Entry 9DB1 (electron microscopy, 3.20 A resolution); this record covers chain A.

[Chain A]
Protein: Spike glycoprotein
Source organism: Feline coronavirus
Notes: fragment: long (residues 2-1398)
Sequence (1472 residues; row label = number of the first residue in the row; numbers below 1 keep their minus sign (Met-13 is residue -13)):
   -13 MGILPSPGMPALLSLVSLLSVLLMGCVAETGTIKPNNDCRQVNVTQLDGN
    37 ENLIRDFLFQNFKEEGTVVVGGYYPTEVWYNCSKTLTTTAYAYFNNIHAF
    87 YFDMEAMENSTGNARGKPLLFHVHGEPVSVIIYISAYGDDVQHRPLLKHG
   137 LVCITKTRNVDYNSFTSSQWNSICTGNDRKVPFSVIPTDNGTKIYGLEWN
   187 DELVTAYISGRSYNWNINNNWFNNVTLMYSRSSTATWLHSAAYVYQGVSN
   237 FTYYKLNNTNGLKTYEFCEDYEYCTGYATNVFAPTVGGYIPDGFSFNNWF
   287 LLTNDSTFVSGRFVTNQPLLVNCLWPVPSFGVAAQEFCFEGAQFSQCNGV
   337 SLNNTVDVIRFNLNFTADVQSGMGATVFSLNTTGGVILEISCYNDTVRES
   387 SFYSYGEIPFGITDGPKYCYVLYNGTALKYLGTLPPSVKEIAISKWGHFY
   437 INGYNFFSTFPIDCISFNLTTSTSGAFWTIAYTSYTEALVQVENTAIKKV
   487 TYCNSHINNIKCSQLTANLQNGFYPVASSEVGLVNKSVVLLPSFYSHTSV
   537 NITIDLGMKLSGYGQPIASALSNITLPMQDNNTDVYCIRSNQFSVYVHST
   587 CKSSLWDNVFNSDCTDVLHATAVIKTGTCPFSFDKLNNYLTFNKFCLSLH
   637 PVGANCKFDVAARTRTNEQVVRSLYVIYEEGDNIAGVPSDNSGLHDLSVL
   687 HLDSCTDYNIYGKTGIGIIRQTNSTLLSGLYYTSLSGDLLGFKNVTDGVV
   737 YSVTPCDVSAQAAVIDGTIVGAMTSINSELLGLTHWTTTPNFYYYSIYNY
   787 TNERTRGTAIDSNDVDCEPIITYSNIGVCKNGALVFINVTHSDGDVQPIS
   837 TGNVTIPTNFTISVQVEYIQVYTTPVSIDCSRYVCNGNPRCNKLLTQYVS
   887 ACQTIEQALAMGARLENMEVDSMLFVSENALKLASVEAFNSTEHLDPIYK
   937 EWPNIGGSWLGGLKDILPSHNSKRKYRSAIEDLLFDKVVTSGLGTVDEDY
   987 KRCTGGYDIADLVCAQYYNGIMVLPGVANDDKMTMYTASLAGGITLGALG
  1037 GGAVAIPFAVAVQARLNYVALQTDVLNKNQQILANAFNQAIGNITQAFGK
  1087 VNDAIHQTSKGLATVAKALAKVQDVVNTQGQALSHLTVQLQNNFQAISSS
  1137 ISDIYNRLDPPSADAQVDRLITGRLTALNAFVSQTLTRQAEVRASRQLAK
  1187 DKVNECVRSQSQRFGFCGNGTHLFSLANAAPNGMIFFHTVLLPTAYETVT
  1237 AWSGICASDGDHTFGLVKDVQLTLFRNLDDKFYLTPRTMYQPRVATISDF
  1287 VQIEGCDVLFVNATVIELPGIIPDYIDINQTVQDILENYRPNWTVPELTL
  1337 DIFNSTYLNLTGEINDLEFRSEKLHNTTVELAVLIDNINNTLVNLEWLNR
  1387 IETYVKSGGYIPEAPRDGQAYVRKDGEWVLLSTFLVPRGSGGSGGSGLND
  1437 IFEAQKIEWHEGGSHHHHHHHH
Not modelled in the structure: -13 to 17, 267-1458
Cystine bridges: Cys25-Cys68, Cys139-Cys160, Cys254-Cys260
Covalently attached groups: N-acetylglucosamine (NAG) linked to Asn29, Asn67, Asn176, Asn210, Asn236, Asn243; glycan linked to Asn95

[Overview]
Chain A is Spike glycoprotein (Feline coronavirus); the structure, Molecular basis of pathogenicity of the
recently emerged FCoV-23 coronavirus. FCoV-23 S Do in proximal conformation ..., was determined by electron
microscopy (same publication as 9DAZ, 9DB0, 9DB3, 9DBE and 9DBZ).
